PDB entry 6O1K | electron microscopy, 3.13 A resolution | chains A and P of the 16 polymer chains in the assembly

# Chain A
Protein: Catabolite repression control protein
Source organism: Pseudomonas aeruginosa
Notes: EC 3.1.11.2
Reference sequence: Q51380 (Q51380_PSEAI); residues 1-259 here = UniProt positions 1-259
Chain sequence (262 residues; numbered -2 to 259; the number before each row is that of its first residue; numbers below 1 keep their minus sign (Gly-2 is residue -2)):
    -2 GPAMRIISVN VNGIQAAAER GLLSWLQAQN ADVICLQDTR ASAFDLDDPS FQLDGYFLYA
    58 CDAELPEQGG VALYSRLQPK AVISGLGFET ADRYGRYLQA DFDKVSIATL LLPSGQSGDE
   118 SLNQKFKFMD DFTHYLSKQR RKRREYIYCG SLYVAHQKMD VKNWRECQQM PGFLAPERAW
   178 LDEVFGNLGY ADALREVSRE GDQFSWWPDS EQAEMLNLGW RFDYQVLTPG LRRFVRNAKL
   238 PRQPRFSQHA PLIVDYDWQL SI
Construct notes: expression tag (-2 to 0)
Reported in the primary citation:
  - binding site for the 18-nt RNA strand: Arg140, Arg141
  - binding site for the 18-nt RNA strand (chain P): Lys155, Met156, Trp161, Arg162, Arg196
  - conformationally variable residues (side-chain flip): Arg140
  - self-association interface (contacts with another copy of this molecule); pairs are residue here / residue on that copy: Arg137-Asn184 (hydrogen bond), Glu142-Arg229 (salt bridge), Glu142-Arg230 (salt bridge), Phe231-Phe231 (pi stacking)
  - contacts within the chain: Phe231-Trp255 (pi stacking)
  - mutagenesis - R140E: abolished binding to Hfq
  - mutagenesis - E142R, R230E: decreased binding to Hfq

# Chain P
Molecule: 18-nt RNA strand
Source organism: Pseudomonas aeruginosa
Sequence (18 nucleotides; row label = number of the first residue in the row):
     1 AAAAAUAACA ACAAGAGG

# Interface between chain A and chain P
Contacting residue pairs (13; chain A residue first):
  Gln154(A) - U6(P)  base contact
  Lys155(A) - U6(P)  hydrogen bond to the base
  Lys155(A) - C9(P)  phosphate contact
  Met156(A) - U6(P)  hydrogen bond to the base
  Trp161(A) - A8(P)  hydrogen bond to the phosphate
  Trp161(A) - C9(P)  sugar contact
  Arg162(A) - A8(P)  hydrogen bond to the sugar
  Arg162(A) - C9(P)  sugar contact
  Arg162(A) - A10(P)  salt bridge to the phosphate
  Arg196(A) - A3(P)  hydrogen bond to the sugar
  Arg196(A) - A5(P)  sugar contact
  Arg196(A) - U6(P)  salt bridge to the phosphate
  Glu197(A) - A5(P)  phosphate contact

# Summary
The interface between chain A and chain P involves 7 residues on one side and 6 on the other; the contacts
include 5 hydrogen bonds and 2 salt bridges. Polar contacts include Lys155(A)-U6(P), Met156(A)-U6(P) and
Arg162(A)-A8(P). The paper reports a binding site for the 18-nt RNA strand (chain P) at Lys155(A), Met156(A)
and Trp161(A) among others; E142R and R230E of chain A reduce binding to Hfq.
Here chain A is Catabolite repression control protein and chain P is an 18-nt RNA strand, both from
Pseudomonas aeruginosa. Entry 6O1K (Architectural principles for Hfq/Crc-mediated regulation of gene
expression. Hfq-Crc-amiE 2:2:2 complex (core complex)) was determined by electron microscopy (same publication
as 6O1L and 6O1M).
